6REC - chains 1 and 7 of the 31 polymer chains in the assembly; structure by electron microscopy, 3.30 A resolution.

[Chain 1]
Name: ATP synthase associated protein ASA1
Organism: Polytomella sp. Pringsheim 198.80
UniProt: Q85JD5 (Q85JD5_9CHLO); residues 1-618 here = UniProt positions 1-618
Amino-acid sequence (618 residues; numbered 1 to 618; the number before each row is that of its first residue):
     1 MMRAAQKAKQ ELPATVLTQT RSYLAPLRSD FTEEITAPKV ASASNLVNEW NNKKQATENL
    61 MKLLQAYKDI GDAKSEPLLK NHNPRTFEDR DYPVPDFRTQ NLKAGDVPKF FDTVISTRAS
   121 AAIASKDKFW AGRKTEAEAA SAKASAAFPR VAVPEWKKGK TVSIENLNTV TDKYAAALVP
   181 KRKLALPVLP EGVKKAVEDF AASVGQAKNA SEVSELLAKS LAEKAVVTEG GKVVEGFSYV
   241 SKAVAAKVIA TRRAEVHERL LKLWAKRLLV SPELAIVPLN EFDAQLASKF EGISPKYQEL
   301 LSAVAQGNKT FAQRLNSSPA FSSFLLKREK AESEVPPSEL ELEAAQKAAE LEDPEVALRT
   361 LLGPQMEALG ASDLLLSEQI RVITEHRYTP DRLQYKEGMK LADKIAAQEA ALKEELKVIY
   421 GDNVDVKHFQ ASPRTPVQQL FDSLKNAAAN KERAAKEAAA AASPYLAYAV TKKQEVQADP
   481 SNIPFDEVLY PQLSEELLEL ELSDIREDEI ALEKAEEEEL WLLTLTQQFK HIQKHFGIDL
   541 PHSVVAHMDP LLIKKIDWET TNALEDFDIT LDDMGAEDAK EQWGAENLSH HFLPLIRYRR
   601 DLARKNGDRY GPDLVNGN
Unresolved in the structure: 1-22, 618

[Chain 7]
Name: Mitochondrial ATP synthase associated protein ASA7
Organism: Polytomella sp. Pringsheim 198.80
UniProt: D8V7I2 (D8V7I2_9CHLO); residue numbers follow UniProt; this construct covers 1-190
Amino-acid sequence (190 residues; numbered 1 to 190; the number before each row is that of its first residue):
     1 MSSVRAGVEA GRRDLTTFTF SGLQDAPVAA LSGSIKLNVA AKAGKAEVTV AAGAAKAATQ
    61 VSAAALRKLS GSKISLAEVA RISVLHSSIQ NYLLSLSNER YQLLSQWPDF TTMYGKDFYY
   121 RAHPEDLKKF YDAADEYYKL YETVTEFDSL SALASQVVPN YAARRRSTVH PAIGSTVADG
   181 AFTNFLLSKQ
Unresolved in the structure: 1-14

[Interface between chain 1 and chain 7]
Contacting residue pairs (107):
  Tyr23(1) with Arg81(7); Ile82(7); Ser151(7); Ala152(7), hydrophobic; Ser155(7), hydrogen bond (backbone-side chain)
  Leu24(1) with Ser155(7)
  Ala25(1) with Ser155(7); Pro159(7), hydrophobic
  Arg28(1) with Pro159(7); Asn160(7), hydrogen bond; Ala163(7); Arg166(7), hydrogen bond (backbone-side chain)
  Asp30(1) with Arg166(7), salt bridge
  Phe31(1) with Arg166(7); Thr168(7)
  Thr32(1) with Ala163(7), hydrogen bond (side chain-backbone); Arg164(7); Arg166(7), hydrogen bond (backbone-backbone); Ser167(7), hydrogen bond (backbone-side chain); Thr168(7), hydrogen bond (backbone-backbone)
  Glu33(1) with Thr168(7)
  Ile35(1) with Ile173(7), hydrophobic; Gly174(7)
  Thr36(1) with Arg164(7), hydrogen bond; Ser175(7)
  Ala37(1) with Ser175(7)
  Pro38(1) with Arg164(7)
  Val47(1) with Leu103(7), hydrophobic
  Trp50(1) with Arg100(7); Leu103(7), hydrophobic; Leu104(7), hydrophobic; Trp107(7); Leu140(7), hydrophobic; Val144(7), hydrophobic
  Asn51(1) with Leu103(7)
  Lys53(1) with Trp107(7); Glu136(7), salt bridge; Leu140(7)
  Lys54(1) with Gln106(7); Trp107(7); Pro108(7)
  Thr57(1) with Trp107(7); Ala133(7)
  Leu60(1) with Asp126(7); Lys129(7)
  Met61(1) with Pro108(7), hydrophobic; Asp109(7); Phe110(7), hydrophobic; Met113(7); Phe130(7), hydrophobic
  Leu63(1) with Asp126(7)
  Leu64(1) with Met113(7), hydrophobic; Ala122(7), hydrophobic; Phe130(7), hydrophobic
  Gln65(1) with Met113(7); Phe118(7)
  Tyr67(1) with Arg121(7); Ala122(7), hydrophobic; His123(7); Asp126(7), hydrogen bond
  Lys68(1) with Asp117(7), salt bridge; Phe118(7); Arg121(7)
  Gly71(1) with Arg121(7), hydrogen bond (backbone-side chain)
  Asp72(1) with Arg121(7), salt bridge
  Glu76(1) with Arg121(7), hydrogen bond (backbone-side chain)
  Pro77(1) with Arg121(7)
  Leu78(1) with Tyr120(7); Arg121(7)
  Leu79(1) with Tyr120(7), hydrophobic
  His82(1) with Tyr120(7), hydrogen bond (side chain-backbone); Ala122(7), hydrogen bond (side chain-backbone)
  Trp130(1) with Arg121(7); His123(7), hydrogen bond (backbone-side chain)
  Lys134(1) with Asp126(7), salt bridge
  Phe148(1) with Met113(7), hydrophobic
  Pro149(1) with Pro108(7); Asp109(7), hydrogen bond (backbone-backbone)
  Arg150(1) with Ser105(7); Gln106(7); Trp107(7); Pro108(7); Asp109(7)
  Val151(1) with Trp107(7), hydrogen bond (backbone-backbone); Pro108(7); Asp109(7); Tyr137(7)
  Val153(1) with Ser105(7); Tyr137(7); Tyr141(7), hydrophobic
  Pro154(1) with Tyr101(7), hydrogen bond (backbone-side chain); Tyr141(7)
  Trp156(1) with Leu94(7); Asn98(7); Tyr101(7), hydrophobic; Gln102(7), hydrogen bond (backbone-side chain); Phe147(7), hydrophobic
  Lys157(1) with Asn98(7)
  Lys158(1) with Ser95(7); Asn98(7); Glu99(7), salt bridge
  Asp486(1) with Lys116(7), salt bridge
  Tyr490(1) with Gly115(7); Lys116(7), hydrogen bond (side chain-backbone); Asp117(7)
  Leu493(1) with Lys116(7); Tyr120(7), hydrophobic
Other interface residues (no listed pair), chain 1 (52 interface residues in all): Pro26, Ser29, Glu34, Leu46, Glu58, Ala131
Other interface residues (no listed pair), chain 7 (57 interface residues in all): His86, Ser97, Thr112, Tyr119, Pro124, Leu127, Val169, Ala178

[Overview]
Chain 1 and chain 7 form an interface of 52 and 57 residues respectively; the contacts include 19 hydrogen
bonds and 7 salt bridges. Polar contacts include Asp30(1)-Arg166(7), Lys53(1)-Glu136(7) and
Lys68(1)-Asp117(7).
Chain 1 is ATP synthase associated protein ASA1 and chain 7 is Mitochondrial ATP synthase associated protein
ASA7, both from Polytomella sp. Pringsheim 198.80; the structure, Cryo-EM structure of Polytomella F-ATP
synthase, Rotary substate 3A, monomer-masked refinement, was determined by electron microscopy (same
publication as 6RD4, 6RD5, 6RD6, 6RD7, 6RD8, 6RD9 and 46 further entries).
